Entry 7COL (X-ray diffraction, 1.95 A resolution); this record covers chains A and B.

== Chain A (and B) ==
Name: 5-ketofructose reductase
From: Gluconobacter sp
Notes: chain B of this document is another copy of the same molecule, construct and numbering; everything in this record applies to it too
Sequence (286 residues; numbered 1 to 286; the number before each row is that of its first residue):
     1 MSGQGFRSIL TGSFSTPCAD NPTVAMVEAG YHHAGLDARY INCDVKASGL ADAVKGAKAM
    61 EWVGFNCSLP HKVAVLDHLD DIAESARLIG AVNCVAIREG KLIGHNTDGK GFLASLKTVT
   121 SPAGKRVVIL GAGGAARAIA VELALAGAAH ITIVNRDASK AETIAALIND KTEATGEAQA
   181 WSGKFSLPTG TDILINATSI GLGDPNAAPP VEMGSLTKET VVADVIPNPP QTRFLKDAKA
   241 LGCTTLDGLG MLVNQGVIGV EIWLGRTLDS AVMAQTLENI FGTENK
Not modelled in the structure: 1-3, 284-286 (chain B: 1-4, 283-286)
Residues lining bound ligands: NADPH (NDP; NADPH dihydro-nicotinamide-adenine-dinucleotide phosphate): Asp108, Gly131, Ala132, Gly133, Gly134, Ala135, Ala136, Asn155, Arg156, Asp157, Lys160, Trp181, Ala197, Thr198, Ser199, Ile200, Leu202, Val225, Ile226, Pro227, Gly248, Met251, Leu252, Gln255
Reported in the primary citation:
  - binding site for NADPH: Ala132, Gly133, Gly134, Ala135, Asn155, Arg156, Asp157, Lys160, Ser199, Gly248, Leu252
  - conformationally variable residues (side-chain flip): Arg156, Ser182
  - binding site for NADPH: Asp108, Pro227 (proposed by the authors, not directly observed)
  - specificity-determining residues: Asn21, Thr23, Pro227 (proposed by the authors, not directly observed)
  - catalytic residues: Lys72, Asp108
  - mutagenesis - N21S (300-fold), P227Y (5-fold): decreased catalytic activity on 5KF
  - mutagenesis - N21S (300-fold), P227Y (8-fold): decreased binding to 5KF
  - mutagenesis - N21S (7-fold): increased catalytic activity on shikimate
  - mutagenesis - N21S: abolished catalytic activity on fructose
  - mutagenesis - P227Y: unchanged catalytic activity
  - mutagenesis - N21S/P227Y, K72N, D108N (11,000-fold): decreased catalytic activity
  - mutagenesis - K72N, D108N: unchanged binding to 5KF

== Interface between chain A and chain B ==
Contacting residue pairs - 65 pairs, chain A then chain B:
  Gly5(A) with Ala19(B)
  Phe6(A) with Ala19(B), hydrogen bond (backbone-backbone); Asn21(B); Pro22(B), hydrophobic; Val24(B), hydrophobic; Ala25(B), hydrophobic; Asn42(B), hydrogen bond (backbone-side chain); Ile280(B), hydrophobic
  Arg7(A) with Cys18(B); Asp44(B), salt bridge
  Leu10(A) with Ile41(B), hydrophobic; Cys43(B), hydrophobic
  Phe14(A) with Met60(B), hydrophobic
  Cys18(A) with Arg7(B)
  Ala19(A) with Gly5(B); Phe6(B), hydrogen bond (backbone-backbone)
  Asn21(A) with Phe6(B)
  Pro22(A) with Phe6(B), hydrophobic
  Val24(A) with Phe6(B); Arg39(B)
  Ala25(A) with Phe6(B), hydrophobic
  Glu28(A) with Arg39(B), salt bridge
  Arg39(A) with Val24(B); Glu28(B), salt bridge; Arg39(B); Tyr40(B), hydrogen bond (side chain-backbone)
  Tyr40(A) with Arg39(B), hydrogen bond (backbone-side chain)
  Ile41(A) with Leu10(B), hydrophobic; Arg39(B); Ile41(B), hydrophobic
  Asn42(A) with Phe6(B), hydrogen bond (side chain-backbone)
  Cys43(A) with Leu10(B), hydrophobic; Met60(B), hydrophobic
  Asp44(A) with Arg7(B), salt bridge; Ala59(B); Glu61(B)
  Val45(A) with Ala59(B)
  Lys46(A) with Glu61(B), salt bridge
  Gly49(A) with Ala59(B)
  Asp52(A) with Lys55(B); Gly56(B); Ala59(B)
  Ala53(A) with Ala59(B); Met60(B)
  Lys55(A) with Asp52(B)
  Gly56(A) with Asp52(B); Gly56(B); Met60(B)
  Ala57(A) with Met60(B)
  Ala59(A) with Asp44(B); Val45(B); Gly49(B); Asp52(B); Ala53(B)
  Met60(A) with Phe14(B), hydrophobic; Cys43(B), hydrophobic; Ala53(B); Gly56(B); Ala57(B); Met60(B), hydrophobic; Trp62(B), hydrophobic
  Glu61(A) with Asp44(B); Lys46(B), salt bridge
  Trp62(A) with Met60(B), hydrophobic
  Ile280(A) with Phe6(B), hydrophobic
Other interface residues (no listed pair), chain A (32 interface residues in all): Asp20
Other interface residues (no listed pair), chain B (32 interface residues in all): Asp20

== Overview ==
The chain A/chain B interface involves 32 residues from each chain, with 6 hydrogen bonds and 6 salt bridges.
Among the polar pairs are Arg7(A)-Asp44(B), Glu28(A)-Arg39(B) and Lys46(A)-Glu61(B). Chain A binds NADPH. From
the paper: catalytic residues Lys72(A) and Asp108(A); N21S/P227Y, K72N and D108N of chain A reduce catalytic
activity; 5 substitutions were tested in all.
Chain A and chain B are both 5-ketofructose reductase (Gluconobacter sp); the structure, Crystal structure of
5-ketofructose reductase complexed with NADPH, was determined by X-ray diffraction, deposited together with
7COK.
